Entry 4JKR (X-ray diffraction, 4.20 A resolution (low resolution: residue-level contacts below are approximate; hydrogen-bond / salt-bridge calls are withheld)); this record covers chains C and E of the 6 polymer chains in the assembly.

# Chain C
Molecule: DNA-directed RNA polymerase subunit beta
Organism: Escherichia coli
Notes: EC 2.7.7.6
Reference sequence: C9QV90 (C9QV90_ECOD1); numbering as in UniProt (aligned over 1-1342)
Sequence (1342 residues; each row starts with the number of its first residue):
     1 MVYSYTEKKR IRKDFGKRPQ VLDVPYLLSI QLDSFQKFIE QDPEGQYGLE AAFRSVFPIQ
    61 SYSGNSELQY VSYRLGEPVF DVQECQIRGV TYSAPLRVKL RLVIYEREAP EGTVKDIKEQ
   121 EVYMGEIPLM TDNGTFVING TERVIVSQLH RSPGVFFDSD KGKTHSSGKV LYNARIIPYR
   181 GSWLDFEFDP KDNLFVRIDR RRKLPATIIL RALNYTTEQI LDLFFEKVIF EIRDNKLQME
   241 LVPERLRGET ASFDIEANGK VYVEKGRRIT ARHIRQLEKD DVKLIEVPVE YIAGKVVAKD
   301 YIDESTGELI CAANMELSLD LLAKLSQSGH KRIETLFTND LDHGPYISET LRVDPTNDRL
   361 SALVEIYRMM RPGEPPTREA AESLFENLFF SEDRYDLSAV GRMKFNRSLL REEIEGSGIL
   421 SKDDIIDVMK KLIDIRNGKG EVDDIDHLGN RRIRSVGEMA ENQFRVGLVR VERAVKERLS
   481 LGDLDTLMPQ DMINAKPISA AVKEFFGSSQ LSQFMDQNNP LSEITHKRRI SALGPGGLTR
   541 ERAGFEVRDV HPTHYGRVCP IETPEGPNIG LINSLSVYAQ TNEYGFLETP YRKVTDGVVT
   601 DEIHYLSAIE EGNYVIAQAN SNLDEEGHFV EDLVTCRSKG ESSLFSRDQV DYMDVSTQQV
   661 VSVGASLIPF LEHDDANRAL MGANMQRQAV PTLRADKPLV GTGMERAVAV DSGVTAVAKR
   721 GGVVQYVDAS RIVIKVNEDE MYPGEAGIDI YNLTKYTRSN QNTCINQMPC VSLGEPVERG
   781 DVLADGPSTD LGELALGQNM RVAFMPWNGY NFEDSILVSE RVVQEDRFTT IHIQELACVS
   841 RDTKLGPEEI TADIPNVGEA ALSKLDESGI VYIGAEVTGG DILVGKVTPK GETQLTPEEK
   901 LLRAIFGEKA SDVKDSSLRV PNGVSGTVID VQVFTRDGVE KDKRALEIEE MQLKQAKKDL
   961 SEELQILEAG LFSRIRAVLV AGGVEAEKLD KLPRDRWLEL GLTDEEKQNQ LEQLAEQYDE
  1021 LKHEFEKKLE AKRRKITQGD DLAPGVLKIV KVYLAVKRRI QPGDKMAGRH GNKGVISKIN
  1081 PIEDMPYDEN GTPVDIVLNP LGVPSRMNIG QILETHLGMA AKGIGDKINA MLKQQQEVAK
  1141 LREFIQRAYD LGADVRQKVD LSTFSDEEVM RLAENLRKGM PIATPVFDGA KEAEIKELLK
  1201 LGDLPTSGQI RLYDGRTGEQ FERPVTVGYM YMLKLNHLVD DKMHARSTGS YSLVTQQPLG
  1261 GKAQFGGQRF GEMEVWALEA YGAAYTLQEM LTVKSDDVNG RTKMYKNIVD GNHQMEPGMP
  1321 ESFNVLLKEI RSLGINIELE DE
Disordered / not traced: 1-2
Ion coordination: Sr2+ near Val24 (its only coordinating residue here)

# Chain E
Molecule: DNA-directed RNA polymerase subunit omega
Organism: Escherichia coli
Notes: EC 2.7.7.6
Reference sequence: C9QUL2 (C9QUL2_ECOD1); residues 2-91 here = UniProt positions 2-91
Sequence (90 residues; numbered 2 to 91; the number before each row is that of its first residue):
     2 ARVTVQDAVE KIGNRFDLVL VAARRARQMQ VGGKDPLVPE ENDKTTVIAL REIEEGLINN
    62 QILDVRERQE QQEQEAAELQ AVTAIAEGRR
Ligand contacts: guanosine-5',3'-tetraphosphate (G4P): Ala2, Arg3, Val4, Thr5, Asp8, Asp44, Arg52, Glu55
Reported in the primary citation:
  - binding site for guanosine-5',3'-tetraphosphate: Ala2, Arg3, Thr5, Asp8, Glu42, Asp44, Arg52, Glu55

# Chain C / chain E interface
Pairs across the interface (9):
  Gly1282(C) - Phe17(E)
  Tyr1285(C) - Leu21(E)
  Gly1311(C) - Gln31(E)
  Asn1312(C) - Gln31(E)
  Asn1312(C) - Val32(E)
  His1313(C) - Arg28(E)
  His1313(C) - Gln31(E)
  His1313(C) - Lys45(E)
  Gln1314(C) - Arg28(E)

# Summary
The chain C/chain E interface involves 6 residues from each chain. Ligands of chain E:
guanosine-5',3'-tetraphosphate. The paper reports a binding site for guanosine-5',3'-tetraphosphate at
Ala2(E), Arg3(E) and Thr5(E) among others.
Here chain C is DNA-directed RNA polymerase subunit beta and chain E is DNA-directed RNA polymerase subunit
omega, both from Escherichia coli. Entry 4JKR (Crystal Structure of E. coli RNA Polymerase in complex with
ppGpp) was determined by X-ray diffraction.
